Entry 7A3O (X-ray diffraction, 2.80 A resolution); this record covers chains H and L of the 3 polymer chains in the assembly.

[Chain H]
Molecule: Single chain variable fragment (scFv) from antibody EDE1 C10
Source organism: Homo sapiens
Notes: antibody fragment or engineered binder
Chain sequence (144 residues; numbered -1 to 127 plus 15 insertion-coded residues; the number before each row is that of its first residue; a row labelled like 82A-82C holds insertion residues (82A, then the next letters in order); numbers below 1 keep their minus sign (Met-1 is residue -1)):
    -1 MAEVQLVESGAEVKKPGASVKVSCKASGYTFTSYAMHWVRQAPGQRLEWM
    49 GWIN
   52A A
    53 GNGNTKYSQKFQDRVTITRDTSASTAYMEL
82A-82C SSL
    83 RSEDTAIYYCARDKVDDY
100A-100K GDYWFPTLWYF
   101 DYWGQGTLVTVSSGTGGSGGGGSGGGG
Disordered / not traced: -1 to 0, 113-127
Cystine bridges: Cys22-Cys92

[Chain L]
Molecule: Single chain variable fragment (scFv) from antibody EDE1 C10
Source organism: Homo sapiens
Notes: antibody fragment or engineered binder
Chain sequence (154 residues; numbered -5 to 144 plus 5 insertion-coded residues; 1 number in that range is skipped by the numbering (no residue carries it; nothing is unmodelled there); the number before each row is that of its first residue; a row labelled like 27A-27C holds insertion residues (27A, then the next letters in order); numbers below 1 keep their minus sign (Ser-5 is residue -5)):
    -5 SGGGASQSALTQPAS
    11 VSGSPGQSITISCTGTS
27A-27C SDV
    28 GGFNYVSWFQQHPGKAPKLMLYDVTSRPSGVSSRFSGSKSGNTASLTISG
    78 LQAEDEADYYCSSHTSRG
   95A T
    96 WVFGGGTKLTV
  106A L
   107 AAADDDDKAGWSHPQFEKGGGSGGGSGGGSWSHPQFEK
Disordered / not traced: -5 to 2, 109-144
Cystine bridges: Cys23-Cys88

[How chain H and chain L interact]
Contacting residue pairs (45):
  His35(H) - Trp96(L)
  Val37(H) - Phe98(L)  hydrophobic
  Gln39(H) - Gln38(L)  hydrogen bond
  Gln39(H) - Tyr87(L)  hydrogen bond
  Gln43(H) - Tyr87(L)  hydrogen bond (backbone-side chain)
  Arg44(H) - Tyr87(L)
  Arg44(H) - Gly99(L)
  Arg44(H) - Gly100(L)
  Leu45(H) - Tyr87(L)
  Leu45(H) - Phe98(L)
  Trp47(H) - Thr95A(L)
  Trp47(H) - Trp96(L)
  Trp50(H) - Trp96(L)
  Lys58(H) - Arg94(L)
  Lys58(H) - Gly95(L)
  Lys58(H) - Thr95A(L)
  Tyr91(H) - Gln38(L)  hydrogen bond
  Tyr91(H) - Lys42(L)  hydrogen bond (side chain-backbone)
  Tyr91(H) - Ala43(L)  hydrophobic
  Tyr91(H) - Pro44(L)
  Tyr100C(H) - Trp96(L)
  Phe100E(H) - Tyr32(L)
  Pro100F(H) - Tyr32(L)  hydrogen bond (backbone-side chain)
  Pro100F(H) - His91(L)
  Pro100F(H) - Trp96(L)  hydrophobic
  Thr100G(H) - Tyr32(L)
  Leu100H(H) - Tyr32(L)  hydrophobic
  Leu100H(H) - Tyr49(L)
  Leu100H(H) - Asp50(L)
  Trp100I(H) - Tyr49(L)
  Tyr100J(H) - Tyr32(L)  hydrogen bond (side chain-backbone)
  Tyr100J(H) - Ser34(L)  hydrogen bond
  Tyr100J(H) - Leu46(L)
  Tyr100J(H) - Ser89(L)  hydrogen bond
  Tyr100J(H) - Ser90(L)
  Tyr100J(H) - His91(L)
  Tyr100J(H) - Trp96(L)
  Phe100K(H) - Phe36(L)
  Phe100K(H) - Leu46(L)
  Phe100K(H) - Trp96(L)
  Phe100K(H) - Phe98(L)  hydrophobic
  Trp103(H) - Phe36(L)
  Trp103(H) - Ala43(L)  hydrophobic
  Trp103(H) - Pro44(L)  hydrogen bond (side chain-backbone)
  Gly104(H) - Ala43(L)
Also at the interface, not in a pair above, chain H (23 interface residues in all): Glu46, Gln61, Gln105
Also at the interface, not in a pair above, chain L (22 interface residues in all): Val33

[Overview]
23 residues of chain H and 22 residues of chain L are in contact, with 10 hydrogen bonds. Polar pairs include
Gln39(H)-Gln38(L), Gln39(H)-Tyr87(L) and Gln43(H)-Tyr87(L).
Chain H is Single chain variable fragment (scFv) from antibody EDE1 C10 and chain L is Single chain variable
fragment (scFv) from antibody EDE1 C10, both from Homo sapiens; the structure, Crystal structure of dengue 1
virus envelope glycoprotein in complex with the scFv fragment of the ..., was determined by X-ray diffraction,
deposited together with 7A3N, 7A3P, 7A3Q and 7A3U.
